PDB entry 7WIJ | electron microscopy, 3.17 A resolution | chains A and C of the 6 polymer chains in the assembly

[Chain A (and C)]
Molecule: Geranylgeranyl diphosphate synthase
Source organism: Macrophomina phaseolina MS6
Notes: EC 2.5.1.29; chain C of this document is another copy of the same molecule, construct and numbering; everything in this record applies to it too
UniProt: K2SUY0 (K2SUY0_MACPH); the author numbering skips numbers that UniProt does not, so the offset changes along the chain: 0-588 = UniProt 1-589; 590-698 = UniProt 590-698
Chain sequence (718 residues; each row starts with the number of its first residue; note: 1 number in that range is skipped by the numbering (no residue carries it; nothing is unmodelled there); numbers below 1 keep their minus sign (Met-20 is residue -20)):
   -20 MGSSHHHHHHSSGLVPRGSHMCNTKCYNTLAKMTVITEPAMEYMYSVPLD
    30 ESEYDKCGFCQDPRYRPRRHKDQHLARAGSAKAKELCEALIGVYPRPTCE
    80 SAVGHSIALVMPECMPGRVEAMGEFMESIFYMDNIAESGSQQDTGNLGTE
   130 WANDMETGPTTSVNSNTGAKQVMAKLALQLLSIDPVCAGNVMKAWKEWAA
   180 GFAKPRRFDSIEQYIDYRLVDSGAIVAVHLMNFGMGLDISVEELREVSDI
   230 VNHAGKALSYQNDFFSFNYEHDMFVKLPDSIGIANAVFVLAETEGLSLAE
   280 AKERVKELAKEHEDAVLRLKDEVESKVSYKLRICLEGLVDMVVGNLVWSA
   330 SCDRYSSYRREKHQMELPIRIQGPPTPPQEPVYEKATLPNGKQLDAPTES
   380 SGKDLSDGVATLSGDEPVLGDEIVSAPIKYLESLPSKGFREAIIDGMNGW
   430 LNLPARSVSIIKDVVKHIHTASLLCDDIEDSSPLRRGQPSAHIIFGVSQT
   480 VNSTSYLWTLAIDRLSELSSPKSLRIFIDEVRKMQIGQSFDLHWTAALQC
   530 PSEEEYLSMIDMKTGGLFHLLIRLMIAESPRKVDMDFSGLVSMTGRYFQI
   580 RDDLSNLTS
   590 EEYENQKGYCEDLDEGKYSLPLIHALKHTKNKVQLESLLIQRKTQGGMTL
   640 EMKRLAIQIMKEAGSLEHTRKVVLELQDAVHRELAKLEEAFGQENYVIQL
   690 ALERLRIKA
Disordered / not traced: -20 to 396, 454-467, 558-563, 590-601, 697-698
Differences from the reference sequence: initiating methionine (-20); expression tag (-19 to -1)
Curated features (UniProtKB/Swiss-Prot):
  - motif: Asp112 to Glu116 (DDXXD 1), Asn241 to Glu249 (NSE/DTE), Asp455 to Asp459 (DDXXD 2)
  - binding site (Mg(2+)): Asp112, Asp455, Asp459
  - binding site (isopentenyl diphosphate): Lys416, Arg419, His448, Arg465
  - binding site (dimethylallyl diphosphate): Arg464, Lys542, Thr543, Gln578, Asn585, Lys596, Lys606
From the paper describing this entry:
  - mutagenesis - V205F, A206W: decreased catalytic activity

[How chain A and chain C interact]
Pairs across the interface (9):
  Glu401(A) with Val622(C)
  Tyr409(A) with Gln623(C)
  Ile472(A) with Gln630(C)
  Ile473(A) with Ser626(C); Leu627(C), hydrophobic; Gln630(C); Leu644(C), hydrophobic
  Phe474(A) with Gln623(C); Ser626(C)
Interface residues without a listed pair, chain A (9 interface residues in all): Ile402, Ala405, Pro468, Gly475
Interface residues without a listed pair, chain C (8 interface residues in all): Glu640, Met641

[In short]
Chain A and chain C form an interface of 9 and 8 residues respectively. Curated annotation (UniProt) lists 3
Mg2+-binding residues, 4 isopentenyl diphosphate-binding residues and 7 dimethylallyl diphosphate-binding
residues on chain A. The paper reports that V205F and A206W of chain A reduce catalytic activity.
Chain A and chain C are both Geranylgeranyl diphosphate synthase (Macrophomina phaseolina MS6); the structure,
Cryo-EM structure of prenyltransferase domain of Macrophoma phaseolina macrophomene synthase, was determined
by electron microscopy together with 7VTA and 7VTB from the same study.
